Entry 2YB7 (X-ray diffraction, 1.70 A resolution); this record covers chain A.

Chain A:
Molecule: Carbohydrate binding family 6
From: Clostridium thermocellum
Notes: fragment: carbohydrate binding domain, residues 740-883
UniProtKB: D1NNT8 (D1NNT8_CLOTM); numbering as in UniProt (aligned over 740-883)
Sequence (155 residues; each row starts with the number of its first residue):
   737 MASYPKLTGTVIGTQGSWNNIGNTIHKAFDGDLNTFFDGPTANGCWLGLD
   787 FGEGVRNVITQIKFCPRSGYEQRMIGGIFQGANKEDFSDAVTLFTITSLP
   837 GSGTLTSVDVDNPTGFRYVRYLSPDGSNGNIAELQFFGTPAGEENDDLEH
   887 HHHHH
Unresolved in the structure: 737-738, 879-891
Sequence notes: expression tag (737-739, 884-891)
Ion coordination: Ca2+: K763, D766, D768, T771, A868, E869
What the authors report for this chain:
  - Ca2+ coordination: D766, T771, E869
  - binding site for alpha-D-galactopyranose: W754, D774, R803, Y806, R809

Summary:
K763, D766, D768, T771, A868 and E869 coordinate Ca2+. The paper reports a binding site for
alpha-D-galactopyranose at W754, D774 and R803 among others; Ca2+ coordination by D766, T771 and E869.
Chain A is Carbohydrate binding family 6 (Clostridium thermocellum); the structure, CBM62 in complex with
6-alpha-D-Galactosyl-mannotriose, was determined by X-ray diffraction, deposited together with 2YFU, 2YFZ and
2YG0.
